PDB entry 7RD1 | electron microscopy, 3.07 A resolution | chains B and P of the 32 polymer chains in the assembly

[Chain B]
Protein: Hexon protein
From: Chimpanzee adenovirus Y25
Reference sequence: G9G854 (G9G854_9ADEN); residue numbers follow UniProt; this construct covers 1-942
Chain sequence (942 residues; row label = number of the first residue in the row):
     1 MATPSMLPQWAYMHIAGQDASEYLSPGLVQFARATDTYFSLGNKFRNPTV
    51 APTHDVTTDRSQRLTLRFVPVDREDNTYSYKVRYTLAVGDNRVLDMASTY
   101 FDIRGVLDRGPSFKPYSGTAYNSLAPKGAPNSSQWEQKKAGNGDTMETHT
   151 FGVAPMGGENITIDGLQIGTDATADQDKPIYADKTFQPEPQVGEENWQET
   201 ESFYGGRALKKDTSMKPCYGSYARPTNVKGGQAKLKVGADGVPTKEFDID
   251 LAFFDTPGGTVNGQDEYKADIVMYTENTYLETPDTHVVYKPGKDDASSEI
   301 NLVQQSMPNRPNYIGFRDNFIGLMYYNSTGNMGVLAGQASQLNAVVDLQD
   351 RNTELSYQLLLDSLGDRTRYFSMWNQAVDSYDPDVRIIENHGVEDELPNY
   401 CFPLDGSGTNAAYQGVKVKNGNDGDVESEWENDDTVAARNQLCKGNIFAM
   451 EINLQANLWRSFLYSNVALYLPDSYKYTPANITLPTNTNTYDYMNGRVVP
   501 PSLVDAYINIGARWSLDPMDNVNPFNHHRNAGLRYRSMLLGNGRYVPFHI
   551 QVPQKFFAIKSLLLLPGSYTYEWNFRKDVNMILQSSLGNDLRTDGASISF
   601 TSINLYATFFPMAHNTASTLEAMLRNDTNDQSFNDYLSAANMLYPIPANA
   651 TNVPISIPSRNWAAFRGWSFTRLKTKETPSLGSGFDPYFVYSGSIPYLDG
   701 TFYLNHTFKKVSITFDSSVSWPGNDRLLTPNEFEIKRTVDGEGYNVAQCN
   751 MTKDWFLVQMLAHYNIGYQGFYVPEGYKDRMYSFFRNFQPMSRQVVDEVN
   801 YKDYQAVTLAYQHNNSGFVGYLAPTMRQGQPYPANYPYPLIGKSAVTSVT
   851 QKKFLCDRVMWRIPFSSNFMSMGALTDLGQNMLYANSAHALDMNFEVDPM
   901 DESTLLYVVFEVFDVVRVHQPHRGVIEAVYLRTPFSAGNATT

[Chain P]
Protein: Hexon-interlacing protein
From: Chimpanzee adenovirus Y25
Reference sequence: G9G843 (G9G843_9ADEN); residue numbers follow UniProt; this construct covers 1-142
Chain sequence (142 residues; each row starts with the number of its first residue):
     1 MSGSGSFEGGVFSPYLTGRLPSWAGVRQNVMGSTVDGRPVQPANSSTLTY
    51 ATLSSSSVDAAAAAAAASAASAVRGMAMGAGYYGTLVANSSSTNNPASLN
   101 EEKLLLLMAQLEALTQRLGELTQQVAQLQEQTRAAVATVKSK
Disordered / not traced: 59-98, 137-142

[How chain B and chain P interact]
Pairs across the interface - 46 pairs, chain B then chain P:
  Asn649(B) with Thr49(P)
  Thr651(B) with Ser45(P), hydrogen bond
  Asn652(B) with Leu20(P); Trp23(P), hydrogen bond
  Ile655(B) with Leu16(P)
  Lys709(B) with Asn44(P), hydrogen bond; Tyr50(P)
  Lys710(B) with Trp23(P); Asn44(P)
  Ser712(B) with Pro21(P)
  Thr714(B) with Arg19(P)
  Ser717(B) with Leu16(P); Thr17(P); Gly18(P); Arg19(P), hydrogen bond (backbone-backbone)
  Ser718(B) with Arg19(P), hydrogen bond (backbone-side chain)
  Val719(B) with Arg19(P)
  Ser720(B) with Arg19(P)
  Asn731(B) with Pro21(P)
  Glu732(B) with Pro21(P); Trp23(P)
  Thr738(B) with Pro42(P); Ala43(P); Leu53(P); Ser54(P)
  Val739(B) with Gln41(P); Pro42(P); Ser54(P)
  Asp740(B) with Ser56(P)
  Asn750(B) with Ser55(P), hydrogen bond
  Asp797(B) with Arg38(P), salt bridge
  Val799(B) with Arg38(P)
  Ser848(B) with Val58(P)
  Val849(B) with Ser55(P); Ser57(P)
  Thr850(B) with Ser55(P); Ser56(P)
  Lys852(B) with Ser55(P), hydrogen bond (backbone-side chain)
  Asp892(B) with Gly18(P)
  Glu896(B) with Trp23(P); Asn44(P)
  Val897(B) with Tyr50(P), hydrogen bond (backbone-side chain)
  Asp898(B) with Tyr50(P); Leu53(P)
  Pro899(B) with Thr49(P); Tyr50(P)
Other interface residues (no listed pair), chain B (33 interface residues in all): Pro654, Ser656, Gln851, Asn894
Other interface residues (no listed pair), chain P (23 interface residues in all): Tyr15, Ser46

[Overview]
33 residues of chain B and 23 residues of chain P are in contact, with 8 hydrogen bonds and 1 salt bridge.
Polar contacts include Asp797(B)-Arg38(P), Thr651(B)-Ser45(P) and Asn652(B)-Trp23(P).
Here chain B is Hexon protein and chain P is Hexon-interlacing protein, both from Chimpanzee adenovirus Y25.
Entry 7RD1 (The Capsid Structure of the ChAdOx1 viral vector/chimpanzee adenovirus Y25) was determined by
electron microscopy (same publication as 7OP2).
